Entry 4Q9U (X-ray diffraction, 4.62 A resolution (low resolution: residue-level contacts below are approximate; hydrogen-bond / salt-bridge calls are withheld)); this record covers chains C and D of the 8 polymer chains in the assembly.

[Chain C (and D)]
Protein: Rab GTPase-binding effector protein 1
From: Homo sapiens
Notes: chain D of this document is another copy of the same molecule, construct and numbering; everything in this record applies to it too
UniProt: Q15276 (RABE1_HUMAN); residue numbers follow UniProt; this construct covers 552-642
Amino-acid sequence (92 residues; each row starts with the number of its first residue):
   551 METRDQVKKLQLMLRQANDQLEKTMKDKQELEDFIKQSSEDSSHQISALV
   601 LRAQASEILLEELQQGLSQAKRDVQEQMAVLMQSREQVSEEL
Not modelled in the structure: 551, 635-642 (chain D: 551-557, 633-642)
Construct notes: expression tag (551)
Reported in the primary citation:
  - mutagenesis - N568A/E572A/Q579A/E582A, I608A/D623A: unchanged catalytic activity with Rab5 GDP/GTP exchange factor
  - self-association interface (contacts with another copy of this molecule): Glu590 to Val600
  - mutagenesis - E607K, I608D: unchanged binding to Rab5 GDP/GTP exchange factor

[Interface between chain C and chain D]
Residue-residue contacts (32; chain C residue first):
  Gln556(C) - Gln561(D)
  Leu560(C) - Leu560(D)
  Leu560(C) - Gln561(D)
  Met563(C) - Leu564(D)
  Leu564(C) - Leu564(D)
  Ala567(C) - Leu571(D)
  Leu571(C) - Leu571(D)
  Lys573(C) - Lys578(D)
  Thr574(C) - Thr574(D)
  Lys578(C) - Thr574(D)
  Lys578(C) - Asp577(D)
  Lys578(C) - Lys578(D)
  Leu581(C) - Leu581(D)
  Glu582(C) - Leu581(D)
  Ile585(C) - Phe584(D)
  Ile585(C) - Ile585(D)
  Ser589(C) - Ser588(D)
  Val600(C) - Arg602(D)
  Ala603(C) - Arg602(D)
  Gln604(C) - Arg602(D)
  Glu607(C) - Arg602(D)
  Glu607(C) - Ser606(D)
  Leu610(C) - Ser606(D)
  Leu610(C) - Leu609(D)
  Val624(C) - Val624(D)
  Gln625(C) - Gln627(D)
  Met628(C) - Gln627(D)
  Met628(C) - Met628(D)
  Met628(C) - Leu631(D)
  Leu631(C) - Leu631(D)
  Leu631(C) - Met632(D)
  Met632(C) - Leu631(D)
Interface residues without a listed pair, chain C (31 interface residues in all): Val557, Gln561, Gln570, Met575, Asp577, Ser592, Leu599, Gln614
Interface residues without a listed pair, chain D (25 interface residues in all): Lys558, Met563, Ala567, Ser592, Leu599, Leu613

[Overview]
31 residues of chain C face 25 of chain D across their interface. From the paper: N568A/E572A/Q579A/E582A and
I608A/D623A of chain C leave catalytic activity with Rab5 GDP/GTP exchange factor unchanged; a
self-association interface involving Glu590(C); 4 substitutions were tested in all.
Chain C and chain D are both Rab GTPase-binding effector protein 1 (Homo sapiens); the structure, Crystal
structure of the Rab5, Rabex-5delta and Rabaptin-5C21 complex, was determined by X-ray diffraction together
with 4N3X, 4N3Y and 4N3Z from the same study.
